Entry 8PHK (electron microscopy, 3.10 A resolution); this record covers chains I and B of the 9 polymer chains in the assembly.

Chain I:
Protein: DNA-directed RNA polymerase subunit beta
From: Escherichia coli
Notes: EC 2.7.7.6
UniProt: P0A8V2 (RPOB_ECOLI); residues 1-1342 here = UniProt positions 1-1342
Sequence (1342 residues; numbered 1 to 1342; the number before each row is that of its first residue):
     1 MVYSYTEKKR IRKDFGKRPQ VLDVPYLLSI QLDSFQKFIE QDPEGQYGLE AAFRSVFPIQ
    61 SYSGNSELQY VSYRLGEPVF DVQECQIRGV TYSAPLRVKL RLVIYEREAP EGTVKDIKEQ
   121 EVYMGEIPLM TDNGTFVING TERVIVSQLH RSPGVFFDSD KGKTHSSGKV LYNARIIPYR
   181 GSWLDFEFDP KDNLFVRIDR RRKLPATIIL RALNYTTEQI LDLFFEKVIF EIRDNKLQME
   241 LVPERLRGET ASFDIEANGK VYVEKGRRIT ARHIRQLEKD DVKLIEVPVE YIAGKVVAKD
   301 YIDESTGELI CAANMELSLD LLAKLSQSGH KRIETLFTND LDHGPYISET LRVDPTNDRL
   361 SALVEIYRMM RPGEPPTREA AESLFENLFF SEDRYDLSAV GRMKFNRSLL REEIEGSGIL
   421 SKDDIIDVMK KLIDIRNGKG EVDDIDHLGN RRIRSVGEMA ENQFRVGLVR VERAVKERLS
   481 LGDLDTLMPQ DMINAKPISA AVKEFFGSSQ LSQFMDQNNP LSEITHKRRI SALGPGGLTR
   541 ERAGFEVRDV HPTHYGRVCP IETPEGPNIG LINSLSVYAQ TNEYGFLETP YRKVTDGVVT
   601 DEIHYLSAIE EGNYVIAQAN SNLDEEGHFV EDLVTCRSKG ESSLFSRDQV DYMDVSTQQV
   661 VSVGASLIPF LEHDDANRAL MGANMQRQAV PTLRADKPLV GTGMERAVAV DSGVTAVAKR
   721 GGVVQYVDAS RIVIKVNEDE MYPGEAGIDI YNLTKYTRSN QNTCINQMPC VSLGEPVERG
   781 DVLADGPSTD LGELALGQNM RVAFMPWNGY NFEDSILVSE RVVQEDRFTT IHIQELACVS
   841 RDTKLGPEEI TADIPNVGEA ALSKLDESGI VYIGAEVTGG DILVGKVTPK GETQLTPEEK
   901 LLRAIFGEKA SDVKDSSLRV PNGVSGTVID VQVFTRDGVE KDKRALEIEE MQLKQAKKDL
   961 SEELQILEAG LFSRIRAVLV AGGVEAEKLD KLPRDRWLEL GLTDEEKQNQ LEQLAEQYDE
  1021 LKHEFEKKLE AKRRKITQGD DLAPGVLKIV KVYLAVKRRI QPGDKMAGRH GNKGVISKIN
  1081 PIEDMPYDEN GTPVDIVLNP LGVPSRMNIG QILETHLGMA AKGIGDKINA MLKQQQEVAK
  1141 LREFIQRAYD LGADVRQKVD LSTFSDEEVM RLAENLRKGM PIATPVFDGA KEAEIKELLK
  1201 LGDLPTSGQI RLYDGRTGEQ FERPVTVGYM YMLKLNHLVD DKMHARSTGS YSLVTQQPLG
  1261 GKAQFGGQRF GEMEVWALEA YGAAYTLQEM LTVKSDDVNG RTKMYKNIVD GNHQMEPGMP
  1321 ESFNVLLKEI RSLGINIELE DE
Not modelled in the structure: 891-911
UniProt features mapped onto this chain:
  - modified residue (N6-acetyllysine): Lys1022, Lys1200

Chain B:
Molecule: template DNA
Sequence (39 nucleotides; row label = number of the first residue in the row):
     1 GGAAGATCGA AAAAAGCACG CTACCGCCCG CGTGGTGGT
Not modelled in the structure: 39

Chain I / chain B interface:
Pairs across the interface - 13 pairs, chain I then chain B:
  Asn139(I) - DG26(B)  hydrogen bond to the phosphate
  Arg143(I) - DC25(B)  sugar contact
  His165(I) - DA10(B)  phosphate contact
  Lys203(I) - DA11(B)  salt bridge to the phosphate
  Arg542(I) - DC17(B)  hydrogen bond to the base
  Gly1261(I) - DT22(B)  phosphate contact
  Lys1262(I) - DT22(B)  hydrogen bond to the phosphate
  Gln1268(I) - DC21(B)  sugar contact
  Arg1269(I) - DG20(B)  salt bridge to the phosphate
  Arg1269(I) - DC21(B)  phosphate contact
  Gly1271(I) - DG20(B)  phosphate contact
  Glu1272(I) - DG20(B)  phosphate contact
  Met1273(I) - DC19(B)  sugar contact
Other interface residues (no listed pair), chain I (16 interface residues in all): Asp189, Lys191, Phe514, Asp1241
Other interface residues (no listed pair), chain B (11 interface residues in all): DA18, DC24

Overview:
16 residues of chain I face 11 of chain B across their interface, with 3 hydrogen bonds and 2 salt bridges.
Polar contacts include Arg542(I)-DC17(B), Asn139(I)-DG26(B) and Lys1262(I)-DT22(B).
Here chain I is DNA-directed RNA polymerase subunit beta (Escherichia coli) and chain B is template DNA. Entry
8PHK (fully recruited RfaH bound to E. coli transcription complex paused at ops site) was determined by
electron microscopy, deposited together with 8PEN, 8PFG, 8PFJ, 8PH9, 8PIB, 8PID, 8PIL and 8PIM.
